PDB entry 4BVQ | X-ray diffraction, 1.90 A resolution | chains A and B

[Chain A (and B)]
Name: Cyanuric acid amidohydrolase
From: Pseudomonas SP. adp
Notes: EC 3.5.2.15; chain B of this document is another copy of the same molecule, construct and numbering; everything in this record applies to it too
UniProtKB: P58329 (ATZD_PSESD); numbering as in UniProt (aligned over 1-363)
Sequence (383 residues; each row starts with the number of its first residue; numbers below 1 keep their minus sign (Met-19 is residue -19)):
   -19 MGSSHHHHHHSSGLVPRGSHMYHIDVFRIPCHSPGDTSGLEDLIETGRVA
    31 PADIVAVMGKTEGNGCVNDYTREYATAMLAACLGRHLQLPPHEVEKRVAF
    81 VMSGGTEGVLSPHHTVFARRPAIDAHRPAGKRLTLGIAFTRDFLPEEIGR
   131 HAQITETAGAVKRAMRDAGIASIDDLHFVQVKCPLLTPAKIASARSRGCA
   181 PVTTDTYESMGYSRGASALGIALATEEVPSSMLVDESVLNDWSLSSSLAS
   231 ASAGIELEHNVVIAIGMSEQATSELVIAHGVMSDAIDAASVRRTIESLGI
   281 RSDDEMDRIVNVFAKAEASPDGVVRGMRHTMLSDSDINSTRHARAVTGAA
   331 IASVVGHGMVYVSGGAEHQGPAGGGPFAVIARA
Disordered / not traced: -19 to -1
Differences from the reference sequence: expression tag (-19 to 0)
Ion coordination: Mg2+: Glu297, Ala346, Gln349, Pro351, Gly354

[Chain A / chain B interface]
Contacting residue pairs - 47 pairs, chain A then chain B:
  Cys11(A) - Arg308(B)  hydrogen bond (backbone-side chain)
  His12(A) - Arg308(B)  hydrogen bond (backbone-side chain)
  Ser13(A) - Arg308(B)
  Glu42(A) - Arg308(B)  salt bridge
  Glu42(A) - Thr310(B)
  Thr86(A) - Thr310(B)  hydrogen bond (backbone-side chain)
  Glu87(A) - His322(B)
  Gly88(A) - Met311(B)
  Gly88(A) - His322(B)  hydrogen bond (backbone-side chain)
  Gly88(A) - Val326(B)
  Val89(A) - Val326(B)
  Ser91(A) - Met307(B)
  Ser91(A) - Arg308(B)  hydrogen bond (side chain-backbone)
  Pro92(A) - Arg308(B)
  Ile266(A) - Ala332(B)
  Ile266(A) - Ser333(B)
  Arg305(A) - Gly336(B)
  Met307(A) - Ser91(B)
  Met307(A) - His337(B)
  Met307(A) - Met339(B)  hydrophobic
  Arg308(A) - Cys11(B)  hydrogen bond (side chain-backbone)
  Arg308(A) - His12(B)  hydrogen bond (side chain-backbone)
  Arg308(A) - Ser13(B)
  Arg308(A) - Glu42(B)  salt bridge
  Arg308(A) - Ser91(B)  hydrogen bond (backbone-side chain)
  Arg308(A) - Pro92(B)
  Thr310(A) - Glu42(B)
  Thr310(A) - Thr86(B)  hydrogen bond (side chain-backbone)
  Met311(A) - Gly88(B)
  Asp314(A) - Arg321(B)  salt bridge
  Ile317(A) - Ile317(B)  hydrophobic
  Ile317(A) - Arg321(B)
  Arg321(A) - Asp314(B)  salt bridge
  Arg321(A) - Ile317(B)
  His322(A) - Glu87(B)
  His322(A) - Gly88(B)  hydrogen bond (side chain-backbone)
  Ala325(A) - Ala325(B)  hydrophobic
  Val326(A) - Gly88(B)
  Val326(A) - Val89(B)
  Val326(A) - Ala329(B)
  Ala329(A) - Val326(B)
  Ala329(A) - Ala329(B)  hydrophobic
  Ala332(A) - Ile266(B)
  Ser333(A) - Ile266(B)
  Gly336(A) - Arg305(B)
  His337(A) - Met307(B)
  Met339(A) - Met307(B)  hydrophobic
Other interface residues (no listed pair), chain A (33 interface residues in all): Leu90, Ala268, Val304, His309, Asp316
Other interface residues (no listed pair), chain B (33 interface residues in all): Leu90, Ala268, Val304, His309, Asp316

[Overview]
Chain A and chain B each contribute 33 residues to their interface, with 10 hydrogen bonds and 4 salt bridges.
Polar contacts include Glu42(A)-Arg308(B), Asp314(A)-Arg321(B) and Cys11(A)-Arg308(B). The Mg2+ site is built
by Glu297(A), Ala346(A), Gln349(A), Pro351(A) and Gly354(A).
Chain A and chain B are both Cyanuric acid amidohydrolase (Pseudomonas SP. adp); the structure, Cyanuric acid
hydrolase: evolutionary innovation by structural concatenation, was determined by X-ray diffraction together
with 4BVR, 4BVS and 4BVT from the same study.
